PDB entry 6AU5 | X-ray diffraction, 2.48 A resolution | chains A and E of the 3 polymer chains in the assembly

== Chain A ==
Protein: cetuximab Fab light chain
From: Mus musculus
UniProtKB: P01834 (IGKC_HUMAN); residues 108-213 here correspond to UniProt positions 1-106 (UniProt number = residue number - 107)
Amino-acid sequence (213 residues; each row starts with the number of its first residue):
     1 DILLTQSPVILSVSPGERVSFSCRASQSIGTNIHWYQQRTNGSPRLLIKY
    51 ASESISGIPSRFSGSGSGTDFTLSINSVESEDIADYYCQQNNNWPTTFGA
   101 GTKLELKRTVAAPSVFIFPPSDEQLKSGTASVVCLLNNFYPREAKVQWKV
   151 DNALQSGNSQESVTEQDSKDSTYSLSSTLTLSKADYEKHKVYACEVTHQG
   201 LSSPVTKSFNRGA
Unresolved in the structure: 213
Cystine bridges: C23-C88, C134-C194
Construct notes: conflict A213 (Glu106 in P01834)

== Chain E ==
Protein: meditope
Amino-acid sequence (11 residues; numbered 1 to 11; the number before each row is that of its first residue):
     1 XQFDLSTXRLK
Unresolved in the structure: 1
Modified residues: ACA (6-aminohexanoic acid) at position 1; BWV (N~5~-(N-butylcarbamimidoyl)-L-ornithine) at position 8

== Chain A / chain E interface ==
Residue-residue contacts (21):
  Q38(A) with BWV_8(E); R9(E)
  R39(A) with R9(E)
  T40(A) with T7(E); R9(E), hydrogen bond
  N41(A) with S6(E), hydrogen bond (side chain-backbone); T7(E), hydrogen bond (backbone-backbone); BWV_8(E)
  G42(A) with BWV_8(E)
  S43(A) with BWV_8(E)
  A84(A) with R9(E), hydrogen bond (backbone-side chain)
  D85(A) with BWV_8(E); R9(E), salt bridge; L10(E), hydrogen bond (side chain-backbone)
  Y87(A) with L10(E)
  A100(A) with L10(E)
  G101(A) with L10(E)
  K103(A) with R9(E); L10(E), hydrogen bond (side chain-backbone)
  E165(A) with T7(E); R9(E), salt bridge
Interface residues without a listed pair, chain A (15 interface residues in all): I83, T102
Interface residues without a listed pair, chain E (7 interface residues in all): F3, K11

== In short ==
Chain A and chain E form an interface of 15 and 7 residues respectively; the contacts include 6 hydrogen bonds
and 2 salt bridges. Among the polar pairs are D85(A)-R9(E), E165(A)-R9(E) and T40(A)-R9(E).
Here chain A is cetuximab Fab light chain (Mus musculus) and chain E is meditope. Entry 6AU5 (Structure of
cetuximab with aminoheptanoic acid-linked n-butylarginine meditope variant) was determined by X-ray
diffraction together with 6AXP, 6AYN, 6AZK and 6AZL from the same study.
